1ZKA - chain A; structure by X-ray diffraction, 2.20 A resolution.

Chain A:
Molecule: Transcription factor RelB
Organism: Mus musculus
Notes: fragment: dimerization domain
UniProt: Q04863 (RELB_MOUSE); residue numbers follow UniProt; this construct covers 277-378
Sequence (110 residues; each row starts with the number of its first residue):
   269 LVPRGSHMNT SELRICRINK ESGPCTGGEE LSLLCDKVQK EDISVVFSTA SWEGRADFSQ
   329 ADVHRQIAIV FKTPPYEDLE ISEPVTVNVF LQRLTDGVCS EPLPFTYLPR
Construct notes: cloning artifact (269-276); engineered mutation Ser300 (Tyr in Q04863)
Swiss-Prot annotation at these positions:
  - mutagenesis: Ser368 (S368A/E: Strongly reduces transcriptional activity and interaction with NFKB1/p50 and NFKB2/p52)

In short:
From UniProt: one mutagenesis site.
Chain A is Transcription factor RelB (Mus musculus); the structure, NF-kB RelB forms an intertwined homodimer,
Y300S mutant, was determined by X-ray diffraction (same publication as 1ZK9).
